6GK9 - chains D and H of the 8 polymer chains in the assembly; structure by X-ray diffraction, 2.54 A resolution.

# Chain D (and H)
Name: Inosine-5'-monophosphate dehydrogenase
Source organism: Pseudomonas aeruginosa PAO1
Notes: EC 1.1.1.205; chain H of this document is another copy of the same molecule, construct and numbering; everything in this record applies to it too
UniProtKB: Q9HXM5 (Q9HXM5_PSEAE); residue numbers follow UniProt; this construct covers 1-489
Amino-acid sequence (509 residues; numbered -19 to 489; the number before each row is that of its first residue; numbers below 1 keep their minus sign (Met-19 is residue -19)):
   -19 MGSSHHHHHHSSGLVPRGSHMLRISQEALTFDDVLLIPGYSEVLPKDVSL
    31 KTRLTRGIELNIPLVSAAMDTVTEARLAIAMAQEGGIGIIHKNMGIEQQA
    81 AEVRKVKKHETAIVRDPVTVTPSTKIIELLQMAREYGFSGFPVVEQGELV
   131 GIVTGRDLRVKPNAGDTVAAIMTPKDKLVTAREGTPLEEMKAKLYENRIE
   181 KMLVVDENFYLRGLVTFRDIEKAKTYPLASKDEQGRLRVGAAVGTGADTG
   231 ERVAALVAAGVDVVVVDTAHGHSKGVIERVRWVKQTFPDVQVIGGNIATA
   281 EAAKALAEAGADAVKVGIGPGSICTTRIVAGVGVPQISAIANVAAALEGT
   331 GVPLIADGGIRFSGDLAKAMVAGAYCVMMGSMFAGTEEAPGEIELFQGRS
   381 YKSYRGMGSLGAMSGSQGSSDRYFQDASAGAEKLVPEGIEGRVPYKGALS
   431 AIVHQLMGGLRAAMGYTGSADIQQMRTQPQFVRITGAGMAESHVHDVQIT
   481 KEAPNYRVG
Disordered / not traced: -19 to 0, 140-145, 385-420, 467-489 (chain H: -19 to -1, 140-145, 186-190, 385-422, 468-489)
Differences from the reference sequence: initiating methionine (-19); expression tag (-18 to 0)
Small-molecule neighbours: F2K ((5S)-7-azanyl-5-(4-chlorophenyl)-2,4-bis(oxidanylidene)-1,5-dihydropyrano[2,3-d]pyrimidine-6-carbonitrile): Ser119, Gly120, Phe121, Pro122, Ile132, Thr134, Arg136, Lys157, Leu158, Val159, Ile179, Glu180, Lys181, Met182, Leu183
Reported in the primary citation:
  - binding site for F2K: Gly120, Ile132, Arg139, Lys157, Ile179, Lys181, Leu183

# Interface between chain D and chain H
Contacting residue pairs (58; chain D residue first):
  Leu110(D) - Tyr175(H)  hydrogen bond (backbone-side chain)
  Leu110(D) - Arg178(H)
  Ala113(D) - Phe197(H)
  Arg114(D) - Tyr175(H)
  Arg114(D) - Phe197(H)
  Glu115(D) - Phe197(H)
  Glu115(D) - Glu201(H)
  Tyr116(D) - Phe197(H)
  Tyr116(D) - Arg198(H)  hydrogen bond (backbone-side chain)
  Gly117(D) - Phe197(H)
  Gly117(D) - Arg198(H)
  Phe118(D) - Tyr175(H)
  Phe118(D) - Arg178(H)
  Phe118(D) - Ile179(H)
  Phe118(D) - Glu180(H)
  Phe118(D) - Arg198(H)  hydrogen bond (backbone-side chain)
  Ser119(D) - Glu180(H)
  Ser119(D) - Arg198(H)  hydrogen bond
  Gly135(D) - Arg178(H)
  Arg136(D) - Arg136(H)
  Leu138(D) - Arg178(H)
  Arg139(D) - Arg178(H)
  Arg139(D) - Ile179(H)
  Tyr175(D) - Leu110(H)  hydrogen bond (side chain-backbone)
  Tyr175(D) - Ala113(H)
  Tyr175(D) - Arg114(H)
  Tyr175(D) - Phe118(H)  hydrophobic
  Asn177(D) - Arg139(H)
  Arg178(D) - Leu110(H)
  Arg178(D) - Phe118(H)
  Arg178(D) - Gly135(H)
  Arg178(D) - Leu138(H)
  Arg178(D) - Arg139(H)  hydrogen bond (backbone-side chain)
  Ile179(D) - Arg139(H)
  Phe197(D) - Ala113(H)
  Phe197(D) - Arg114(H)
  Phe197(D) - Gly117(H)
  Arg198(D) - Ser119(H)  hydrogen bond
  Glu201(D) - Glu115(H)
  Leu375(D) - Lys426(H)
  Leu375(D) - Ile432(H)  hydrophobic
  Gly378(D) - Pro424(H)
  Gly378(D) - Lys426(H)
  Arg379(D) - Arg379(H)
  Arg379(D) - Tyr381(H)  hydrogen bond
  Arg379(D) - Pro424(H)
  Ser380(D) - Tyr425(H)  hydrogen bond (side chain-backbone)
  Ser380(D) - Lys426(H)
  Ser380(D) - Gly427(H)
  Tyr381(D) - Arg379(H)  hydrogen bond
  Pro424(D) - Gly378(H)
  Tyr425(D) - Ser380(H)  hydrogen bond (backbone-side chain)
  Tyr425(D) - Tyr425(H)  hydrophobic
  Lys426(D) - Leu375(H)
  Lys426(D) - Gly378(H)
  Lys426(D) - Ser380(H)
  Gly427(D) - Ser380(H)
  Ile432(D) - Leu375(H)  hydrophobic
Interface residues without a listed pair, chain D (31 interface residues in all): Glu180, Ile373
Interface residues without a listed pair, chain H (34 interface residues in all): Gln111, Tyr116, Lys171, Leu174, Asn177, Ile373

# Overview
31 residues of chain D face 34 of chain H across their interface, with 11 hydrogen bonds. Polar pairs include
Leu110(D)-Tyr175(H), Tyr116(D)-Arg198(H) and Phe118(D)-Arg198(H). Bound to chain D: compound F2K. The paper
reports a binding site for F2K at Gly120(D), Ile132(D) and Arg139(D) among others.
Chain D and chain H are both Inosine-5'-monophosphate dehydrogenase (Pseudomonas aeruginosa PAO1); the
structure, Inhibited structure of IMPDH from Pseudomonas aeruginosa, was determined by X-ray diffraction (same
publication as 6GJV).
